PDB entry 6FI8 | X-ray diffraction, 2.60 A resolution | chains B and F of the 6 polymer chains in the assembly

# Chain B
Molecule: Putative transposase
Organism: Helicobacter pylori
UniProtKB: Q933Z0 (Q933Z0_HELPX); numbering as in UniProt (aligned over 2-155)
Chain sequence (159 residues; each row starts with the number of its first residue; numbers below 1 keep their minus sign (Gly-3 is residue -3)):
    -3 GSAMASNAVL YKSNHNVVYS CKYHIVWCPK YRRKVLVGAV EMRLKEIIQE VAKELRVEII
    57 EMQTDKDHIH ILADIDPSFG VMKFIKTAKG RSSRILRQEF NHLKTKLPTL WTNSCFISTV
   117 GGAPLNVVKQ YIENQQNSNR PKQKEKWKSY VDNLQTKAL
Unresolved in the structure: -3 to 5, 134-155
Differences from the reference sequence: expression tag (-3 to 1)
Metal / ion sites: Ca2+ site 1: Glu57 (shared with 2 residues of chain A; 1 residue of chain D); Ca2+ site 2: Gln131 (shared with 1 residue of chain A; 2 residues of chain E); Ca2+ site 3: Gln132 (shared with 2 residues of chain I)
Reported in the primary citation:
  - catalytic residues: Tyr127, Gln131
  - conformationally variable residues (helix shift): Tyr127, Gln131
  - binding site for DNA 6-mer (t6'): Tyr7, Phe112, Tyr127
  - Ca2+ coordination: Gln131
  - self-association interface (contacts with another copy of this molecule); pairs are residue here / residue on that copy: Lys125-Glu57 (hydrogen bond), Gln132-Gln59 (hydrogen bond)

# Chain F
Molecule: DNA 6-mer (t6')
Sequence (6 nucleotides; numbered -5 to 0; the number before each row is that of its first residue; numbers below 1 keep their minus sign (DA-5 is residue -5)):
    -5 ATTACC
Metal / ion sites: Ca2+ near DC0 (its only coordinating residue here)

# How chain B and chain F interact
Pairs across the interface (13):
  Val22(B) with DC-1(F), sugar contact
  Cys24(B) with DC-1(F), hydrogen bond to the base
  Tyr27(B) with DA-5(F), hydrogen bond to the base; DT-4(F), sugar contact
  Arg28(B) with DA-2(F), hydrogen bond to the base; DC-1(F), hydrogen bond to the base
  Arg29(B) with DT-4(F), sugar contact
  His64(B) with DC-1(F), phosphate contact; DC0(F), salt bridge to the phosphate
  His66(B) with DC-1(F), hydrogen bond to the phosphate; DC0(F), salt bridge to the phosphate
  Lys102(B) with DA-5(F), base contact
  Pro104(B) with DA-5(F), base contact
Interface residues without a listed pair, chain B (10 interface residues in all): Leu103
Interface residues without a listed pair, chain F (6 interface residues in all): DT-3

# In short
Chain B and chain F form an interface of 10 and 6 residues respectively; the contacts include 5 hydrogen bonds
and 2 salt bridges. Polar pairs include Cys24(B)-DC-1(F), Tyr27(B)-DA-5(F) and Arg28(B)-DA-2(F). The paper
reports catalytic residues Tyr127(B) and Gln131(B); a binding site for DNA 6-mer (t6') at Tyr7(B), Phe112(B)
and Tyr127(B).
Here chain B is Putative transposase (Helicobacter pylori) and chain F is DNA 6-mer (t6'). Entry 6FI8 (Crystal
structure of the IS608 transposase in complex with left end 29-mer DNA hairpin and a ...) was determined by
X-ray diffraction.
